PDB entry 4C9U | X-ray diffraction, 3.00 A resolution | chains A and B

== Chain A ==
Molecule: E3 ubiquitin-protein ligase ZNRF3
From: Xenopus (SILURANA) tropicalis
Notes: EC 6.3.2.-; fragment: ectodomain, residues 24-191
Reference sequence: Q08D68 (ZNRF3_XENTR); numbering as in UniProt (aligned over 24-191)
Chain sequence (182 residues; row label = number of the first residue in the row):
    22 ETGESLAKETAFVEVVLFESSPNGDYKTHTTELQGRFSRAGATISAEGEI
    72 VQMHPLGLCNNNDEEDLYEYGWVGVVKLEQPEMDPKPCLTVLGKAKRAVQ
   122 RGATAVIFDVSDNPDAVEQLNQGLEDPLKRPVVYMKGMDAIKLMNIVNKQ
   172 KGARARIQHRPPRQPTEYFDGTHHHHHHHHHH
Unresolved in the structure: 183-203
Sequence notes: expression tag (22-23, 192-203)
Disulfides: Cys-80/Cys-109

== Chain B ==
Molecule: R-spondin-2
From: Xenopus (SILURANA) tropicalis
Notes: fragment: fu1-fu2, residues 35-144
Reference sequence: Q5M7L6 (RSPO2_XENTR); numbering as in UniProt (aligned over 35-144)
Chain sequence (121 residues; numbered 32 to 152; the number before each row is that of its first residue):
    32 ETGGTNPICKGCLSCSKDNGCLRCQPKLFFYLRREGMRQYGECLQSCPPG
    82 YYGVRGPDMNRCSRCRIENCDSCFSRDFCIKCKSGFYSHKGQCFEECPEG
   132 FAPLDDTMVCVDGTKHHHHHH
Unresolved in the structure: 32-38, 142-152
Sequence notes: expression tag (32-34, 145-152)
Disulfides: Cys-40/Cys-46, Cys-43/Cys-52, Cys-55/Cys-74, Cys-78/Cys-93, Cys-96/Cys-104, Cys-101/Cys-110, Cys-113/Cys-124, Cys-128/Cys-141

== Interface between chain A and chain B ==
Pairs across the interface (41; chain A residue first):
  Ile-71(A) with Met-68(B), hydrophobic
  Val-72(A) with Arg-65(B); Met-68(B)
  Gln-73(A) with Asp-49(B), hydrogen bond (side chain-backbone); Asn-50(B), hydrogen bond; Arg-65(B), hydrogen bond (backbone-side chain); Met-68(B), hydrogen bond (backbone-backbone); Arg-69(B); Gln-70(B), hydrogen bond (side chain-backbone)
  Met-74(A) with Arg-65(B); Gln-70(B)
  His-75(A) with Asn-50(B), hydrogen bond (side chain-backbone); Cys-52(B), hydrogen bond (side chain-backbone); Leu-53(B); Phe-61(B); Leu-63(B); Gln-70(B), hydrogen bond (backbone-side chain); Gly-72(B)
  Pro-76(A) with Asn-50(B)
  Leu-77(A) with Leu-53(B)
  Gly-78(A) with Leu-63(B)
  Asn-82(A) with Arg-92(B)
  Asp-84(A) with Arg-92(B)
  Glu-85(A) with Ser-94(B)
  Glu-86(A) with Arg-97(B), hydrogen bond (backbone-side chain)
  Asp-87(A) with Arg-95(B), salt bridge; Arg-97(B), salt bridge
  Tyr-89(A) with Arg-65(B), hydrogen bond; Gln-70(B)
  Lys-98(A) with Asp-49(B); Asn-50(B), hydrogen bond (backbone-side chain)
  Glu-100(A) with Ser-47(B), hydrogen bond; Asn-50(B), hydrogen bond; Leu-53(B)
  Asp-105(A) with Arg-54(B), salt bridge
  Met-165(A) with Asp-49(B)
  Val-168(A) with Arg-69(B)
  Asn-169(A) with Asp-49(B); Arg-69(B)
  Gly-173(A) with Met-68(B)
  Ala-174(A) with Met-68(B), hydrophobic
Other interface residues (no listed pair), chain A (26 interface residues in all): Asn-83, Met-104, Gln-171, Lys-172
Other interface residues (no listed pair), chain B (21 interface residues in all): Ser-45, Tyr-71, Met-90, Arg-107

== In short ==
26 residues of chain A face 21 of chain B across their interface, with 13 hydrogen bonds and 3 salt bridges.
Polar pairs include Asp-87(A)/Arg-95(B), Asp-87(A)/Arg-97(B) and Asp-105(A)/Arg-54(B).
Here chain A is E3 ubiquitin-protein ligase ZNRF3 and chain B is R-spondin-2, both from Xenopus (SILURANA)
tropicalis. Entry 4C9U (Xenopus ZNRF3 ectodomain in complex with Xenopus RSPO2 Fu1-Fu2 crystal form II) was
determined by X-ray diffraction (same publication as 4C99, 4C9A, 4C9E, 4C9R and 4C9V).
